Entry 8ULS (electron microscopy, 3.20 A resolution); this record covers chains H and L of the 12 polymer chains in the assembly.

== Chain H ==
Name: 01_D03 Fab Heavy Chain
Source organism: Homo sapiens
Notes: antibody fragment or engineered binder
Amino-acid sequence (249 residues; each row starts with the number of its first residue; a row labelled like 35A-35F holds insertion residues (35A, then the next letters in order)):
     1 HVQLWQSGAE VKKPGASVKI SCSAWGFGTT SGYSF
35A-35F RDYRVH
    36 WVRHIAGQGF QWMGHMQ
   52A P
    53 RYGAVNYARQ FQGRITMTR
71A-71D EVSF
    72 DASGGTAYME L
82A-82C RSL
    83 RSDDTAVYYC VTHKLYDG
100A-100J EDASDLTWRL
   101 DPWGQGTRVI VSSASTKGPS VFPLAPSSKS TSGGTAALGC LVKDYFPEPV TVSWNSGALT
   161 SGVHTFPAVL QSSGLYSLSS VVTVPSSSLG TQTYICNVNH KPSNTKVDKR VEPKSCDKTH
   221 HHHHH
Disordered / not traced: 114-225
Disulfide bonds: Cys22-Cys92

== Chain L ==
Name: 01_D03 Fab Light Chain
Source organism: Homo sapiens
Notes: antibody fragment or engineered binder
Amino-acid sequence (211 residues; each row starts with the number of its first residue; note: 4 numbers in that range are skipped by the numbering (no residue carries them; nothing is unmodelled there)):
     1 GVHLTQSPAS LSASVGDRVT FTCQASQDIT NAINWYQLRP GKTPKLMIHD GSTLRRGVPS
    61 RFAGSGFGTK FTFTIDNLQP EDLATYFCQH Y
    96 EFFPPVGTQV ELNRTVAAPS VFIFPPSDEQ LKSGTASVVC LLNNFYPREA KVQWKVDNAL
   156 QSGNSQESVT EQDSKDSTYS LSSTLTLSKA DYEKHKVYAC EVTHQGLSSP VTKSFNRGEC
Disordered / not traced: 109-215
Disulfide bonds: Cys23-Cys88

== How chain H and chain L interact ==
Contacting residue pairs - 26 pairs, chain H then chain L:
  Gln43(H) - Pro100(L)
  Gly44(H) - Pro100(L)  hydrogen bond (backbone-backbone)
  Phe45(H) - Leu38(L)  hydrophobic
  Phe45(H) - Pro44(L)  hydrophobic
  Phe45(H) - Phe87(L)  hydrophobic
  Phe45(H) - Phe98(L)
  Trp47(H) - Glu96(L)
  Leu97(H) - Leu46(L)  hydrophobic
  Leu97(H) - His49(L)
  Leu97(H) - Arg55(L)
  Tyr98(H) - His49(L)
  Tyr98(H) - Leu54(L)
  Tyr98(H) - Arg55(L)
  Tyr98(H) - Arg56(L)  hydrogen bond (side chain-backbone)
  Trp100H(H) - Asn34(L)  hydrogen bond (backbone-side chain)
  Trp100H(H) - Tyr36(L)
  Trp100H(H) - Gln89(L)  hydrogen bond (backbone-side chain)
  Trp100H(H) - Tyr91(L)
  Trp100H(H) - Glu96(L)
  Arg100I(H) - Tyr36(L)
  Leu100J(H) - Tyr36(L)  hydrogen bond (backbone-side chain)
  Asp101(H) - Arg55(L)  salt bridge
  Trp103(H) - Tyr36(L)
  Trp103(H) - Thr43(L)
  Trp103(H) - Pro44(L)
  Gly104(H) - Thr43(L)
Also at the interface, not in a pair above, chain H (16 interface residues in all): Val37, His39, Gly42, Gln105
Also at the interface, not in a pair above, chain L (18 interface residues in all): Asp50, Pro99

== In short ==
Chain H and chain L form an interface of 16 and 18 residues respectively, with 5 hydrogen bonds and 1 salt
bridge. Polar contacts include Asp101(H)-Arg55(L), Tyr98(H)-Arg56(L) and Trp100H(H)-Asn34(L).
Chain H is 01_D03 Fab Heavy Chain and chain L is 01_D03 Fab Light Chain, both from Homo sapiens; the
structure, Cryo-EM structure of the BG505 SOSIPv2 in complex with bNAb 01_D03 Fabs, was determined by electron
microscopy, deposited together with 9D8V, 8UKI, 8ULR, 8ULT and 8ULU.
